5JH9 - chains B and D of the 4 polymer chains in the assembly; structure by X-ray diffraction, 2.10 A resolution.

Chain B (and D):
Name: Vacuolar aminopeptidase 1
Source organism: Saccharomyces cerevisiae (strain ATCC 204508 / S288c)
Notes: EC 3.4.11.22; chain D of this document is another copy of the same molecule, construct and numbering; everything in this record applies to it too
UniProt: P14904 (AMPL_YEAST); numbering as in UniProt (aligned over 1-514)
Sequence (516 residues; row label = number of the first residue in the row; numbers below 1 keep their minus sign (Gly-1 is residue -1)):
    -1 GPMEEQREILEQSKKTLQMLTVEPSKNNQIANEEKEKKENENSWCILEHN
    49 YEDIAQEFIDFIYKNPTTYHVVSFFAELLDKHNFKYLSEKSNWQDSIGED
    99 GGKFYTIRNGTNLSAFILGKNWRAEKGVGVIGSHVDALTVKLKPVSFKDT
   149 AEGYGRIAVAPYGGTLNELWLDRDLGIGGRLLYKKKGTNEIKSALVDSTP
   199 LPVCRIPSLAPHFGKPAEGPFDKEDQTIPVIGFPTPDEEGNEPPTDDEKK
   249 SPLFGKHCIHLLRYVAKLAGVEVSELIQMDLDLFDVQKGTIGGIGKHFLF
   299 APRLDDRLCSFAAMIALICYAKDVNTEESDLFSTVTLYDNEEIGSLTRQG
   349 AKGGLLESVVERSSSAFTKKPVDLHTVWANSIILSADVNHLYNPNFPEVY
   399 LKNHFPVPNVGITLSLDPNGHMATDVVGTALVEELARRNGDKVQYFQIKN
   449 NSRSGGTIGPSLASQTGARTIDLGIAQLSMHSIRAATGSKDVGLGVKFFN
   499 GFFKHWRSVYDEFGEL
Not modelled in the structure: -1 to 30, 235-239, 513-514 (chain D: -1 to 34, 236-238, 513-514)
Disulfides: Cys43-Cys317
Differences from the reference sequence: expression tag (-1 to 0); engineered mutation Ser11 (Leu in P14904)
Bound ions: Zn2+ site 1: Asp303, Asp385 (together with cacodylate ion); Zn2+ site 2: Asp303, Glu340, His479 (together with cacodylate ion)
UniProt features mapped onto this chain:
  - binding site (Zn(2+)): His132, Asp303, Glu339, Glu340, Asp385, His479
  - binding site (substrate): His210, Glu339, Asp385, His388
  - site: Leu45, Glu46 (Cleavage)
  - modified residue: Ser356 (Phosphoserine)
  - glycosylation (N-linked (GlcNAc...) asparagine): Asn107, Asn110, Asn448
Reported in the primary citation:
  - mutagenesis - C43A: decreased localization
  - mutagenesis - C43A: unchanged binding to Atg19

Interface between chain B and chain D:
Contacting residue pairs (72; chain B residue first):
  Asp371(B) - Asn90(D)
  Asp371(B) - Arg360(D)  salt bridge
  His373(B) - Ser356(D)  hydrogen bond
  His373(B) - Glu359(D)  salt bridge
  His373(B) - Arg360(D)
  Thr374(B) - Glu87(D)
  Thr374(B) - Lys88(D)
  Thr374(B) - Ser89(D)
  Thr374(B) - Asn90(D)  hydrogen bond (side chain-backbone)
  Thr374(B) - Arg360(D)  hydrogen bond
  Ala377(B) - Glu87(D)
  Asn378(B) - Lys88(D)  hydrogen bond (side chain-backbone)
  Leu399(B) - Lys141(D)
  Leu399(B) - Glu222(D)
  Lys400(B) - Asp147(D)  salt bridge
  Asn401(B) - Val143(D)
  Asn401(B) - Phe145(D)
  His402(B) - Lys141(D)
  His402(B) - Pro142(D)
  His402(B) - Val143(D)  hydrogen bond (side chain-backbone)
  Leu414(B) - Pro142(D)  hydrophobic
  Pro416(B) - Ala158(D)  hydrophobic
  Pro416(B) - Tyr160(D)
  Asn417(B) - Pro159(D)  hydrogen bond (side chain-backbone)
  Asn417(B) - Tyr160(D)
  Asn417(B) - Gly161(D)
  Asn417(B) - Ile341(D)
  Gly418(B) - Ile341(D)
  Asp423(B) - Asn107(D)
  Val424(B) - Tyr67(D)
  Val424(B) - Leu180(D)
  Val424(B) - Gln276(D)
  Val424(B) - Met277(D)
  Val424(B) - Asp278(D)
  Val425(B) - Arg178(D)
  Thr427(B) - Gln276(D)
  Ala428(B) - Leu180(D)  hydrophobic
  Ala428(B) - Ile275(D)  hydrophobic
  Glu431(B) - Gln276(D)  hydrogen bond
  Glu432(B) - Lys182(D)  salt bridge
  Arg435(B) - Pro250(D)
  Tyr443(B) - Pro142(D)  hydrophobic
  Tyr443(B) - Val143(D)  hydrophobic
  Tyr443(B) - Lys254(D)
  Tyr443(B) - Gln276(D)  hydrogen bond
  Gln445(B) - Lys141(D)
  Gln445(B) - Pro142(D)
  Gln445(B) - Ala158(D)
  Lys447(B) - Glu222(D)
  Asn448(B) - Lys141(D)
  Asn448(B) - Val157(D)  hydrogen bond (side chain-backbone)
  Asn448(B) - Ala158(D)
  Asn448(B) - Pro159(D)
  Asn448(B) - Lys221(D)  hydrogen bond (side chain-backbone)
  Asn448(B) - Glu222(D)  hydrogen bond (backbone-side chain)
  Asn449(B) - Asp220(D)  hydrogen bond
  Asn449(B) - Glu222(D)
  Pro458(B) - Leu344(D)
  Ala461(B) - Arg346(D)
  Ser462(B) - Leu344(D)
  Ser462(B) - Thr345(D)  hydrogen bond (side chain-backbone)
  Ser462(B) - Lys350(D)
  Ser462(B) - Gly351(D)
  Gly465(B) - Arg106(D)
  Gly465(B) - Arg346(D)  hydrogen bond (backbone-side chain)
  Ala466(B) - Arg346(D)
  Arg467(B) - Asn107(D)  hydrogen bond
  Arg467(B) - Arg346(D)
  Glu510(B) - Asn187(D)
  Glu510(B) - Glu188(D)
  Glu510(B) - Ile189(D)  hydrogen bond (backbone-backbone)
  Phe511(B) - Ile189(D)  hydrophobic
Interface residues without a listed pair, chain B (38 interface residues in all): Glu123, Lys350, Ser459, Tyr508
Interface residues without a listed pair, chain D (45 interface residues in all): Trp91, Lys139, Leu164, Asp223

Overview:
38 residues of chain B face 45 of chain D across their interface, with 16 hydrogen bonds and 4 salt bridges.
Polar pairs include Asp371(B)-Arg360(D), His373(B)-Glu359(D) and Lys400(B)-Asp147(D). The paper reports that
C43A of chain B reduces localization; C43A of chain B leaves binding to Atg19 unchanged.
Chain B and chain D are both Vacuolar aminopeptidase 1 (Saccharomyces cerevisiae (strain ATCC 204508 /
S288c)); the structure, Crystal structure of prApe1, was determined by X-ray diffraction together with 5JGE,
5JGF and 5JHC from the same study.
